PDB entry 8EMC | electron microscopy, 3.60 A resolution | chains E and K of the 14 polymer chains in the assembly

[Chain E (and K)]
Name: Protease Lon-related BREX system protein BrxL
Source organism: Acinetobacter sp. NEB 394
Notes: chain K of this document is another copy of the same molecule, construct and numbering; everything in this record applies to it too
Reference sequence: A0A7H8SL14 (A0A7H8SL14_9GAMM); residues 1-679 here = UniProt positions 1-679
Sequence (679 residues; row label = number of the first residue in the row):
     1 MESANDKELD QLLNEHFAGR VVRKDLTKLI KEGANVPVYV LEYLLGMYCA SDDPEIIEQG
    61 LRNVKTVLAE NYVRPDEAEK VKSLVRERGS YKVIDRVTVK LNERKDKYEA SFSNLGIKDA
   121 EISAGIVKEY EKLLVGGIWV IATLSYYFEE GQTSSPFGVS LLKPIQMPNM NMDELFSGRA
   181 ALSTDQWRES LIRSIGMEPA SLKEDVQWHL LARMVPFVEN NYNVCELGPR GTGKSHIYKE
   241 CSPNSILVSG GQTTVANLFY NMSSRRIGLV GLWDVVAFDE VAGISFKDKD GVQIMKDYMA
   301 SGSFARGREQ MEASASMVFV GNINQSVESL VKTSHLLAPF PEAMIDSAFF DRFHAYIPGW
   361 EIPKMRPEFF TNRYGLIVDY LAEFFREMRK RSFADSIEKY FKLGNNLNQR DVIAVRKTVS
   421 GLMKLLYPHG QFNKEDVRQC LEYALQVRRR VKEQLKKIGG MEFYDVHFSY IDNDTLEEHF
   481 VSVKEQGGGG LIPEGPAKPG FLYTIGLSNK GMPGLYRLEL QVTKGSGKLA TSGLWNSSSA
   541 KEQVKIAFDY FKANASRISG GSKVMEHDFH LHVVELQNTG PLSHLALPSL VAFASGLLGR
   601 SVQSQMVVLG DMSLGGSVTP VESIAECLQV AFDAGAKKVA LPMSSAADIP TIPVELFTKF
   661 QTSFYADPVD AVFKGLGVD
Disordered / not traced: 1-4, 487-493, 678-679 (chain K: 1-6, 486-491, 678-679)
Reported in the primary citation:
  - catalytic residues: Glu-280 (proposed by the authors, not directly observed)
  - mutagenesis - E280Q: increased binding to dsDNA
  - mutagenesis - L134W, E280Q: abolished catalytic activity on dsDNA
  - mutagenesis - R104A, L134W, S264A/R265A, K287A: decreased binding to dsDNA
  - mutagenesis - Q661W (3.3-fold): increased catalytic activity
  - mutagenesis - T658W: unchanged catalytic activity
  - mutagenesis - Q661W: unchanged binding to DNA
  - mutagenesis - Q661W: decreased binding to dsDNA (in the presence of ATP)

[Chain E / chain K interface]
Pairs across the interface - 12 pairs, chain E then chain K:
  Gln-603(E) / Gln-661(K)
  Thr-658(E) / Ala-666(K)
  Thr-658(E) / Asp-670(K)
  Gln-661(E) / Lys-638(K)  hydrogen bond
  Gln-661(E) / Ser-663(K)
  Thr-662(E) / Gln-661(K)
  Thr-662(E) / Thr-662(K)
  Ser-663(E) / Gln-661(K)  hydrogen bond
  Phe-664(E) / Thr-658(K)
  Tyr-665(E) / Thr-658(K)
  Asp-670(E) / Thr-658(K)
  Lys-674(E) / Lys-659(K)
Also at the interface, not in a pair above, chain E (15 interface residues in all): Met-643, Val-654, Phe-657, Lys-659, Phe-660, Ala-666
Also at the interface, not in a pair above, chain K (13 interface residues in all): Met-643, Phe-657, Phe-660, Phe-664, Lys-674

[Summary]
The interface between chain E and chain K involves 15 residues on one side and 13 on the other; the contacts
include 2 hydrogen bonds. Polar pairs include Gln-661(E)/Lys-638(K) and Ser-663(E)/Gln-661(K). The paper
reports the catalytic residue Glu-280(E); R104A, L134W and S264A/R265A of chain E, among others, reduce
binding to dsDNA; 7 substitutions were tested in all.
Both chains are Protease Lon-related BREX system protein BrxL (Acinetobacter sp. NEB 394). Entry 8EMC (CryoEM
characterization of BrxL -- a unique AAA+ phage restriction Factor) was determined by electron microscopy
(same publication as 8EIL and 8EMH).
